3C2E - chain A; structure by X-ray diffraction, 1.90 A resolution.

[Chain A]
Protein: Nicotinate-nucleotide pyrophosphorylase
From: Saccharomyces cerevisiae
Notes: EC 2.4.2.19
UniProt: P43619 (NADC_YEAST); residue numbers follow UniProt; this construct covers 2-295
Amino-acid sequence (294 residues; numbered 2 to 295; the number before each row is that of its first residue):
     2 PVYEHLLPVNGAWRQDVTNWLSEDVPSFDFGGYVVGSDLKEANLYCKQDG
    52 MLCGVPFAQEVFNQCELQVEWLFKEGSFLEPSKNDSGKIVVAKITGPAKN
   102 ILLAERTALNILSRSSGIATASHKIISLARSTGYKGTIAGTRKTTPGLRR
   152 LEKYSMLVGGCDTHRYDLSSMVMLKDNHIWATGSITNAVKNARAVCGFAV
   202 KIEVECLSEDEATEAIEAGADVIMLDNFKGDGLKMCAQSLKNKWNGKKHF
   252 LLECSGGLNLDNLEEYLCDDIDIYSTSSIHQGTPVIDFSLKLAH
Unresolved in the structure: 229-249, 262-267
Swiss-Prot annotation at these positions:
  - binding site (substrate): Arg-107, Thr-142 to Lys-144, Arg-166, Lys-176, Glu-206, Asp-227, Ser-256 to Gly-258

[Summary]
Curated annotation (UniProt) lists 11 substrate-binding residues.
Chain A is Nicotinate-nucleotide pyrophosphorylase (Saccharomyces cerevisiae); the structure, Crystal
structure at 1.9A of the apo quinolinate phosphoribosyl transferase (BNA6) from Saccharomyces cerevisiae, was
determined by X-ray diffraction, deposited together with 3C2F, 3C2R and 3C2O.
